Entry 2OA8 (X-ray diffraction, 2.10 A resolution); this record covers chains D and A of the 4 polymer chains in the assembly.

== Chain D ==
Molecule: 4-nt DNA strand
Sequence (4 nucleotides; each row starts with the number of its first residue):
     1 GACG
Ion coordination: Ca2+ site 1: DC3, DG4 (shared with Asp18(A) of chain A); Ca2+ site 2: DG4 (shared with Glu20(A), Asp200(A) of chain A)

== Chain A ==
Molecule: Three prime repair exonuclease 1
From: Mus musculus
Notes: EC 3.1.11.2; fragment: N-terminal fragment, residues 5-234
Reference sequence: Q91XB0 (TREX1_MOUSE); residue numbers follow UniProt; this construct covers 5-234
Chain sequence (233 residues; row label = number of the first residue in the row):
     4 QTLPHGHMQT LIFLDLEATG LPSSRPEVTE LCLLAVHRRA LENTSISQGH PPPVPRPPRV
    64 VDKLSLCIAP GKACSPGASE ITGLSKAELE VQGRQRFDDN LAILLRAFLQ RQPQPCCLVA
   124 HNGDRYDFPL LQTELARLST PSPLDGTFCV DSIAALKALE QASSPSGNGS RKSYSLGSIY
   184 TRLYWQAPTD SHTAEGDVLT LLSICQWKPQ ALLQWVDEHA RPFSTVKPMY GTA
Disordered / not traced: 4, 48-50, 167-174, 236
Modified positions: Mse11 (selenomethionine; parent Met); Mse232 (selenomethionine; parent Met)
Construct notes: cloning artifact (4, 235-236); modified residue (11, 232)
Ion coordination: Ca2+ site 1: Asp18 (shared with DC3(D), DG4(D) of chain D); Ca2+ site 2: Glu20, Asp200 (shared with DG4(D) of chain D)

== Chain D / chain A interface ==
Residue-residue contacts (27; chain D residue first):
  DG1(D) - Arg128(A)  hydrogen bond to the base
  DA2(D) - Asn125(A)  sugar contact
  DA2(D) - Ile156(A)  sugar contact
  DA2(D) - Ser176(A)  hydrogen bond to the phosphate
  DA2(D) - Tyr177(A)  hydrogen bond to the phosphate
  DA2(D) - Ser178(A)  phosphate contact
  DC3(D) - Leu24(A)  base contact
  DC3(D) - Pro25(A)  base contact
  DC3(D) - His124(A)  salt bridge to the phosphate
  DC3(D) - Asn125(A)  hydrogen bond to the sugar
  DC3(D) - Tyr129(A)  base contact
  DC3(D) - Ser178(A)  phosphate contact
  DC3(D) - Leu179(A)  hydrogen bond to the phosphate
  DG4(D) - Asp18(A)  phosphate contact
  DG4(D) - Leu19(A)  sugar contact
  DG4(D) - Glu20(A)  phosphate contact
  DG4(D) - Ala21(A)  hydrogen bond to the phosphate
  DG4(D) - Gly23(A)  sugar contact
  DG4(D) - Leu24(A)  base contact
  DG4(D) - Ser78(A)  hydrogen bond to the base
  DG4(D) - Gly80(A)  base contact
  DG4(D) - Ala81(A)  base contact
  DG4(D) - Ile84(A)  base contact
  DG4(D) - Thr85(A)  phosphate contact
  DG4(D) - Tyr129(A)  hydrogen bond to the sugar
  DG4(D) - His195(A)  salt bridge to the phosphate
  DG4(D) - Asp200(A)  phosphate contact
Interface residues without a listed pair, chain A (24 interface residues in all): Lys175

== Overview ==
4 residues of chain D and 24 residues of chain A are in contact, with 8 hydrogen bonds and 2 salt bridges.
Polar contacts include DG1(D)-Arg128(A), DG4(D)-Ser78(A) and DC3(D)-Asn125(A). The Ca2+ site 1 is built by
Asp18(A), DC3(D) and DG4(D).
Here chain D is a 4-nt DNA strand and chain A is Three prime repair exonuclease 1 (Mus musculus). Entry 2OA8
(Crystal Structure of mTREX1 with ssDNA) was determined by X-ray diffraction, deposited together with 2IOC.
